1I96 - chains A and D of the 22 polymer chains in the assembly; structure by X-ray diffraction, 4.20 A resolution (low resolution: residue-level contacts below are approximate; hydrogen-bond / salt-bridge calls are withheld).

# Chain A
Molecule: 16S RRNA
From: Thermus thermophilus
Sequence (1514 nucleotides; numbered 2 to 1515; the number before each row is that of its first residue):
     2 UGUUGGAGAGUUUGAUCCUGGCUCAGGGUGAACGCUGGCGGCGUGCCUAA
    52 GACAUGCAAGUCGUGCGGGCCGCGGGGUUUUACUCCGUGGUCAGCGGCGG
   102 ACGGGUGAGUAACGCGUGGGUGACCUACCCGGAAGAGGGGGACAACCCGG
   152 GGAAACUCGGGCUAAUCCCCCAUGUGGACCCGCCCCUUGGGGUGUGUCCA
   202 AAGGGCUUUGCCCGCUUCCGGAUGGGCCCGCGUCCCAUCAGCUAGUUGGU
   252 GGGGUAAUGGCCCACCAAGGCGACGACGGGUAGCCGGUCUGAGAGGAUGG
   302 CCGGCCACAGGGGCACUGAGACACGGGCCCCACUCCUACGGGAGGCAGCA
   352 GUUAGGAAUCUUCCGCAAUGGGCGCAAGCCUGACGGAGCGACGCCGCUUG
   402 GAGGAAGAAGCCCUUCGGGGUGUAAACUCCUGAACCCGGGACGAAACCCC
   452 CGACGAGGGGACUGACGGUACCGGGGUAAUAGCGCCGGCCAACUCCGUGC
   502 CAGCAGCCGCGGUAAUACGGAGGGCGCGAGCGUUACCCGGAUUCACUGGG
   552 CGUAAAGGGCGUGUAGGCGGCCUGGGGCGUCCCAUGUGAAAGACCACGGC
   602 UCAACCGUGGGGGAGCGUGGGAUACGCUCAGGCUAGACGGUGGGAGAGGG
   652 UGGUGGAAUUCCCGGAGUAGCGGUGAAAUGCGCAGAUACCGGGAGGAACG
   702 CCGAUGGCGAAGGCAGCCACCUGGUCCACCCGUGACGCUGAGGCGCGAAA
   752 GCGUGGGGAGCAAACCGGAUUAGAUACCCGGGUAGUCCACGCCCUAAACG
   802 AUGCGCGCUAGGUCUCUGGGUCUCCUGGGGGCCGAAGCUAACGCGUUAAG
   852 CGCGCCGCCUGGGGAGUACGGCCGCAAGGCUGAAACUCAAAGGAAUUGAC
   902 GGGGGCCCGCACAAGCGGUGGAGCAUGUGGUUUAAUUCGAAGCAACGCGA
   952 AGAACCUUACCAGGCCUUGACAUGCUAGGGAACCCGGGUGAAAGCCUGGG
  1002 GUGCCCCGCGAGGGGAGCCCUAGCACAGGUGCUGCAUGGCCGUCGUCAGC
  1052 UCGUGCCGUGAGGUGUUGGGUUAAGUCCCGCAACGAGCGCAACCCCCGCC
  1102 GUUAGUUGCCAGCGGUUCGGCCGGGCACUCUAACGGGACUGCCCGCGAAA
  1152 GCGGGAGGAAGGAGGGGACGACGUCUGGUCAGCAUGGCCCUUACGGCCUG
  1202 GGCGACACACGUGCUACAAUGCCCACUACAAAGCGAUGCCACCCGGCAAC
  1252 GGGGAGCUAAUCGCAAAAAGGUGGGCCCAGUUCGGAUUGGGGUCUGCAAC
  1302 CCGACCCCAUGAAGCCGGAAUCGCUAGUAAUCGCGGAUCAGCCAUGCCGC
  1352 GGUGAAUACGUUCCCGGGCCUUGUACACACCGCCCGUCACGCCAUGGGAG
  1402 CGGGCUCUACCCGAAGUCGCCGGGAGCCUACGGGCAGGCGCCGAGGGUAG
  1452 GGCCCGUGACUGGGGCGAAGUCGUAACAAGGUAGCUGUACCGGAAGGUGC
  1502 GGCUGGAUCACCUC
Metal / ion sites: Mg2+ site 1 near G21 (its only coordinating residue here); Mg2+ site 2: C67, A166; Mg2+ site 3 near G78 (its only coordinating residue here); Mg2+ site 4 near G104 (its only coordinating residue here); Mg2+ site 5 near C184 (its only coordinating residue here); Mg2+ site 6 near G190 (its only coordinating residue here); Mg2+ site 7 near C526 (its only coordinating residue here); Mg2+ site 8 near G541 (its only coordinating residue here); Mg2+ site 9 near U543 (its only coordinating residue here); Mg2+ site 10 near A555 (its only coordinating residue here); Mg2+ site 11 near G571 (its only coordinating residue here); Mg2+ site 12 near G580 (its only coordinating residue here); 7 more Mg2+ sites not listed
Residues lining bound ligands: octadecatungstenyl diphosphate (WO2): A16, C511, U1177, C1379

# Chain D
Molecule: 30S ribosomal protein S4
From: Thermus thermophilus
UniProt: P80373 (RS4_THETH); residues 2-209 here correspond to UniProt positions 1-208 (UniProt number = residue number - 1)
Amino-acid sequence (208 residues; numbered 2 to 209; the number before each row is that of its first residue):
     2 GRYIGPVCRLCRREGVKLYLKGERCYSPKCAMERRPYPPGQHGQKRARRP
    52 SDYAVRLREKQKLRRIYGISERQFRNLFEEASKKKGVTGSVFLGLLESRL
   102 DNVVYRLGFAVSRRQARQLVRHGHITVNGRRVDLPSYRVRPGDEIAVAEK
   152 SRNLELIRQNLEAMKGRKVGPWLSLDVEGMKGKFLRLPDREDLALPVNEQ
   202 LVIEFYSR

# How chain A and chain D interact
Contacting residue pairs (21; chain A residue first):
  U5(A) with Lys86(D)
  A8(A) with Phe206(D); Arg209(D)
  U400(A) with Gly2(D)
  G402(A) with Gln116(D)
  A403(A) with Lys22(D)
  G404(A) with Glu24(D); Arg25(D)
  G421(A) with Gly41(D)
  U422(A) with Pro40(D)
  A425(A) with Pro7(D); Val8(D); Cys9(D)
  A434(A) with His123(D)
  G524(A) with Gly41(D)
  G525(A) with Gly41(D)
  G529(A) with Tyr4(D); Ser71(D); Arg73(D)
  A530(A) with Gly2(D)
  U602(A) with Val133(D)
Also at the interface, not in a pair above, chain A (22 interface residues in all): C398, U399, G405, U424, A492, C528, C603
Also at the interface, not in a pair above, chain D (27 interface residues in all): Arg10, Gln42, Ala55, Glu72, Gly87, Asp134, Ser137, Tyr138, Ser208

# In short
22 residues of chain A face 27 of chain D across their interface. Ligands of chain A: octadecatungstenyl
diphosphate. The Mg2+ site 2 is built by C67(A) and A166(A).
Here chain A is 16S RRNA and chain D is 30S ribosomal protein S4, both from Thermus thermophilus. Entry 1I96
(Crystal structure of the 30S ribosomal subunit from thermus thermophilus in complex with the translation
initiation ...) was determined by X-ray diffraction (same publication as 1I94, 1I95 and 1I97).
